PDB entry 2BC0 | X-ray diffraction, 2.00 A resolution | chains A and B

== Chain A (and B) ==
Protein: NADH Oxidase
Source organism: Streptococcus pyogenes
Notes: chain B of this document is another copy of the same molecule, construct and numbering; everything in this record applies to it too
UniProt: Q1JLP2 (Q1JLP2_STRPC); aligned to UniProt positions 1-455 over residues 2-456 (the alignment contains insertions or deletions, so no single offset holds)
Sequence (490 residues; each row starts with the number of its first residue; numbers below 1 keep their minus sign (Met-33 is residue -33)):
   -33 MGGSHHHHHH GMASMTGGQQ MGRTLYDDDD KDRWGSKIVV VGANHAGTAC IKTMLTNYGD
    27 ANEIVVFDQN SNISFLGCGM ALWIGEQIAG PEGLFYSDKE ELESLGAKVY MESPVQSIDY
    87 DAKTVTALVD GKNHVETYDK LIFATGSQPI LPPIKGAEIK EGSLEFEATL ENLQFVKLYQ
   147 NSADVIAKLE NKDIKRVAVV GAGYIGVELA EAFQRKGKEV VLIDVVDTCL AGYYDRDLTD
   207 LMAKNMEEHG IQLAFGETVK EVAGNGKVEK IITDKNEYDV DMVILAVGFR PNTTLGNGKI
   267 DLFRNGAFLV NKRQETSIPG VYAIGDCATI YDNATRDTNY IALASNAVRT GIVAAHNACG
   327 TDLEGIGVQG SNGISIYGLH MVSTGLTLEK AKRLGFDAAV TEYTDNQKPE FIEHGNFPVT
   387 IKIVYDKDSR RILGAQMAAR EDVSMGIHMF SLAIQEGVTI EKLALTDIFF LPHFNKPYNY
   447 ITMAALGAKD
Disordered / not traced: -33 to -17
Sequence notes: expression tag (-33 to 1); modified residue (44)
Modified positions: Cys44 (3-sulfinoalanine; CSD)
Ligand contacts:
  - FAD (flavin-adenine dinucleotide), molecule 1: Val7, Gly8, Ala9, Asn10, His11, Ala12, Gly13, Phe33, Asp34, Gln35, Asn36, Gly43, Cys44, Met46, Ser79, Pro80, Val81, Ala110, Thr111, Gly112, Ser113, Val142, Lys143, Tyr170, Ile171, Glu174, Phe255, Asn258, Leu261, Ile290, Gly291, Asp292, Ala308, Leu309, Ala310, Ser311, Ala313
  - FAD, molecule 2: Phe436, Leu437, Pro438

== How chain A and chain B interact ==
Contacting residue pairs - 146 pairs, chain A then chain B:
  Gln-15(A) - Asp371(B)  hydrogen bond
  Gln-15(A) - Lys442(B)
  Gln-15(A) - Tyr444(B)
  Gln-14(A) - Tyr369(B)
  Gln-14(A) - Met449(B)
  Met-13(A) - Met449(B)  hydrophobic
  Met-13(A) - Leu452(B)
  Met-13(A) - Gly453(B)
  Thr-10(A) - Leu452(B)
  Leu-9(A) - Ile426(B)  hydrophobic
  Leu-9(A) - Glu427(B)
  Leu-9(A) - Ala451(B)
  Leu-9(A) - Leu452(B)  hydrogen bond (backbone-backbone)
  Leu-9(A) - Ala454(B)
  Tyr-8(A) - Glu427(B)  hydrogen bond (side chain-backbone)
  Tyr-8(A) - Ala430(B)
  Tyr-8(A) - Leu431(B)
  Tyr-8(A) - Leu452(B)  hydrophobic
  Ala15(A) - Tyr444(B)
  Leu42(A) - Phe377(B)  hydrophobic
  Leu42(A) - Phe436(B)  hydrophobic
  Cys44(A) - Phe436(B)
  Cys44(A) - Pro438(B)
  Leu48(A) - Pro438(B)  hydrophobic
  Gln53(A) - Glu379(B)
  Ile54(A) - Phe377(B)
  Ile54(A) - Glu379(B)
  Ala55(A) - Glu379(B)  hydrogen bond (backbone-side chain)
  Gly59(A) - Phe377(B)
  Glu174(A) - Leu437(B)
  Ser311(A) - Ile434(B)
  Val314(A) - Tyr444(B)
  Arg315(A) - Leu431(B)
  Arg315(A) - Thr432(B)  hydrogen bond (side chain-backbone)
  Arg315(A) - Ile434(B)
  Arg315(A) - Asn445(B)
  Arg315(A) - Thr448(B)  hydrogen bond
  Ile332(A) - Lys428(B)
  Ile332(A) - Leu431(B)
  Ile332(A) - Thr432(B)
  Val334(A) - Asp433(B)
  Gln335(A) - Asp433(B)  hydrogen bond (backbone-side chain)
  Gly336(A) - Asp433(B)  hydrogen bond (backbone-side chain)
  Ser337(A) - Asp433(B)  hydrogen bond
  Ser337(A) - Phe435(B)
  Asn338(A) - Phe435(B)
  Gly339(A) - Phe435(B)
  Gly339(A) - Leu437(B)
  Ile340(A) - Leu437(B)  hydrophobic
  Ile340(A) - Phe440(B)
  Ser341(A) - Leu437(B)
  Ser341(A) - His439(B)
  Ser341(A) - Phe440(B)
  His346(A) - His439(B)
  His346(A) - Phe440(B)
  Met347(A) - Phe440(B)
  Asp371(A) - Gln-15(B)
  Phe377(A) - Leu42(B)  hydrophobic
  Phe377(A) - Leu48(B)  hydrophobic
  Phe377(A) - Ile54(B)
  Phe377(A) - Gly59(B)
  Phe377(A) - Leu60(B)  hydrophobic
  Glu379(A) - Gln53(B)
  Asp408(A) - Phe440(B)
  Ser410(A) - Phe435(B)
  Ser410(A) - Phe440(B)
  Met411(A) - Val409(B)
  Met411(A) - Met411(B)  hydrophobic
  Met411(A) - Gly412(B)
  Met411(A) - Tyr446(B)  hydrogen bond
  Gly412(A) - Met411(B)
  Ile413(A) - Phe435(B)  hydrophobic
  His414(A) - Met415(B)
  His414(A) - Ile434(B)
  His414(A) - Phe435(B)
  Met415(A) - His414(B)
  Met415(A) - Met415(B)  hydrophobic
  Met415(A) - Leu418(B)
  Ser417(A) - Asp433(B)  hydrogen bond (side chain-backbone)
  Leu418(A) - Met415(B)
  Leu418(A) - Ala419(B)  hydrophobic
  Ala419(A) - Leu418(B)  hydrophobic
  Gln421(A) - Lys428(B)
  Gln421(A) - Thr432(B)
  Glu422(A) - Val424(B)
  Glu422(A) - Lys428(B)  salt bridge
  Val424(A) - Glu422(B)
  Ile426(A) - Leu-9(B)  hydrophobic
  Glu427(A) - Leu-9(B)
  Glu427(A) - Tyr-8(B)  hydrogen bond (backbone-side chain)
  Lys428(A) - Ile332(B)
  Lys428(A) - Gln421(B)
  Lys428(A) - Glu422(B)  salt bridge
  Ala430(A) - Leu-9(B)  hydrophobic
  Ala430(A) - Tyr-8(B)
  Leu431(A) - Tyr-8(B)
  Leu431(A) - Arg315(B)
  Leu431(A) - Val319(B)  hydrophobic
  Leu431(A) - Ile332(B)
  Thr432(A) - Arg315(B)  hydrogen bond (backbone-side chain)
  Thr432(A) - Ile332(B)
  Thr432(A) - Gln421(B)
  Asp433(A) - Gln335(B)  hydrogen bond (side chain-backbone)
  Asp433(A) - Gly336(B)  hydrogen bond (side chain-backbone)
  Asp433(A) - Ser337(B)  hydrogen bond
  Asp433(A) - Ser417(B)  hydrogen bond (backbone-side chain)
  Ile434(A) - Ser311(B)
  Ile434(A) - Arg315(B)  hydrogen bond (backbone-side chain)
  Ile434(A) - His414(B)
  Phe435(A) - Ser337(B)
  Phe435(A) - Asn338(B)
  Phe435(A) - Gly339(B)
  Phe435(A) - Val348(B)  hydrophobic
  Phe435(A) - Ser410(B)
  Phe435(A) - Ile413(B)  hydrophobic
  Phe435(A) - His414(B)
  Phe436(A) - Cys44(B)
  Leu437(A) - Glu174(B)
  Leu437(A) - Gly339(B)
  Leu437(A) - Ile340(B)
  Leu437(A) - Ser341(B)
  Pro438(A) - Cys44(B)
  Pro438(A) - Leu48(B)  hydrophobic
  His439(A) - Ser341(B)  hydrogen bond
  His439(A) - His346(B)
  Phe440(A) - Ile340(B)
  Phe440(A) - Ser341(B)
  Phe440(A) - His346(B)
  Phe440(A) - Met347(B)
  Phe440(A) - Asp408(B)
  Phe440(A) - Ser410(B)
  Lys442(A) - Gln-15(B)  hydrogen bond
  Pro443(A) - Leu42(B)  hydrophobic
  Tyr444(A) - Gln-15(B)
  Tyr444(A) - Ala15(B)
  Tyr444(A) - Val314(B)
  Tyr446(A) - Met411(B)
  Thr448(A) - Arg315(B)  hydrogen bond
  Met449(A) - Gln-15(B)
  Met449(A) - Gln-14(B)
  Met449(A) - Met-13(B)  hydrophobic
  Ala451(A) - Leu-9(B)
  Leu452(A) - Met-13(B)
  Leu452(A) - Thr-10(B)
  Leu452(A) - Leu-9(B)  hydrogen bond (backbone-backbone)
  Ala454(A) - Leu-9(B)
Also at the interface, not in a pair above, chain A (88 interface residues in all): Arg-11, Leu60, Ala310, Asn312, Ile318, Val319, Leu329, Glu330, Gly331, Val348, Tyr369, Gln373, Lys374, Ile378, Met403, Val409, Asn441, Asn445, Ile447, Gly453
Also at the interface, not in a pair above, chain B (86 interface residues in all): Arg-11, Gly45, Ala55, Ala310, Ile318, Leu329, Val334, Gln373, Ile378, Met403, Asn441, Pro443, Ile447, Lys455

== Summary ==
The interface between chain A and chain B involves 88 residues on one side and 86 on the other; the contacts
include 22 hydrogen bonds and 2 salt bridges. Polar contacts include Glu422(A)-Lys428(B), Gln-15(A)-Asp371(B)
and Tyr-8(A)-Glu427(B). Bound to chain A: flavin-adenine dinucleotide.
Both chains are NADH Oxidase (Streptococcus pyogenes). Entry 2BC0 (Structural Analysis of Streptococcus
pyogenes NADH oxidase: Wild-type Nox) was determined by X-ray diffraction together with 2BC1 and 2BCP from the
same study.
